PDB entry 3T51 | X-ray diffraction, 3.90 A resolution | chains B and C of the 3 polymer chains in the assembly

# Chain B (and C)
Molecule: Cation efflux system protein CusB
Organism: Escherichia coli
Notes: chain C of this document is another copy of the same molecule, construct and numbering; everything in this record applies to it too
Reference sequence: P77239 (CUSB_ECOLI); residue numbers follow UniProt; this construct covers 78-407
Chain sequence (336 residues; each row starts with the number of its first residue):
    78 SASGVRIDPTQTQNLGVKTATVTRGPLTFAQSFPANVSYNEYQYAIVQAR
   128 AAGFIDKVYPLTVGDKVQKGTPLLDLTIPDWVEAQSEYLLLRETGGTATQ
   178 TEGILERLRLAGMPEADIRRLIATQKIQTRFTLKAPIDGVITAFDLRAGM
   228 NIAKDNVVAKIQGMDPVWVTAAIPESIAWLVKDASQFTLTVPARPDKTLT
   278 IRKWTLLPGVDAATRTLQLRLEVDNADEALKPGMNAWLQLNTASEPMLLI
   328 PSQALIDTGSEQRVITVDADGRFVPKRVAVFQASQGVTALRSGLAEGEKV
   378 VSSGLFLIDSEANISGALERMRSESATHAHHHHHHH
Disordered / not traced: 78, 401-413
Construct notes: expression tag (408-413)

# Chain B / chain C interface
Residue-residue contacts - 66 pairs, chain B then chain C:
  Ser-80(B) / Thr-87(C)  hydrogen bond (backbone-side chain)
  Val-82(B) / Asn-91(C)
  Arg-83(B) / Gln-90(C)  hydrogen bond
  Arg-83(B) / Asn-91(C)  hydrogen bond
  Ile-84(B) / Gln-90(C)
  Ile-84(B) / Asn-91(C)  hydrogen bond (backbone-side chain)
  Pro-86(B) / Asn-91(C)
  Pro-86(B) / Leu-92(C)
  Pro-86(B) / Gly-93(C)
  Glu-118(B) / Thr-139(C)  hydrogen bond
  Tyr-119(B) / Pro-137(C)
  Tyr-119(B) / Leu-138(C)
  Tyr-119(B) / Thr-139(C)
  Tyr-119(B) / Asp-142(C)  hydrogen bond
  Tyr-121(B) / Arg-224(C)
  Ala-122(B) / Ala-225(C)
  Ile-123(B) / Ala-225(C)  hydrogen bond (backbone-backbone)
  Ile-123(B) / Gly-226(C)
  Ile-123(B) / Met-227(C)  hydrogen bond (backbone-backbone)
  Val-124(B) / Gly-226(C)
  Gln-125(B) / Gly-226(C)  hydrogen bond (backbone-backbone)
  Gln-125(B) / Met-227(C)
  Gln-125(B) / Asn-228(C)
  Ala-126(B) / Asn-228(C)
  Arg-127(B) / Phe-131(C)
  Arg-127(B) / Asn-228(C)
  Arg-186(B) / Thr-154(C)
  Arg-186(B) / Thr-206(C)  hydrogen bond
  Leu-187(B) / Pro-156(C)
  Leu-187(B) / Val-159(C)  hydrophobic
  Leu-187(B) / Thr-206(C)
  Lys-231(B) / Asn-228(C)
  Trp-245(B) / Thr-139(C)
  Glu-252(B) / Pro-269(C)
  Glu-252(B) / Ala-270(C)
  Glu-252(B) / Met-311(C)
  Glu-252(B) / Asn-312(C)  hydrogen bond (side chain-backbone)
  Ser-253(B) / Pro-269(C)
  Ser-253(B) / Ala-270(C)
  Ala-255(B) / Ala-270(C)
  Trp-256(B) / Ala-270(C)  hydrogen bond (backbone-backbone)
  Trp-256(B) / Arg-271(C)
  Trp-256(B) / Pro-272(C)
  Trp-256(B) / Asp-273(C)
  Lys-259(B) / Arg-271(C)
  Leu-284(B) / Gly-141(C)
  Leu-284(B) / Lys-308(C)
  Pro-285(B) / Gly-141(C)
  Pro-285(B) / Val-217(C)  hydrophobic
  Pro-285(B) / Met-241(C)  hydrophobic
  Pro-285(B) / Lys-308(C)
  Pro-285(B) / Pro-309(C)
  Val-287(B) / Lys-308(C)
  Val-287(B) / Pro-309(C)  hydrogen bond (backbone-backbone)
  Val-287(B) / Gly-310(C)
  Val-287(B) / Met-311(C)
  Arg-292(B) / Asn-113(C)  hydrogen bond
  Arg-292(B) / Gly-310(C)  hydrogen bond (side chain-backbone)
  Arg-292(B) / Asn-312(C)  hydrogen bond
  Arg-297(B) / Val-140(C)
  Arg-297(B) / Asp-142(C)  salt bridge
  Phe-358(B) / Pro-272(C)
  Phe-358(B) / Asp-273(C)
  Gln-359(B) / Pro-269(C)
  Arg-368(B) / Pro-272(C)  hydrogen bond (side chain-backbone)
  Glu-396(B) / Lys-95(C)  salt bridge
Other interface residues (no listed pair), chain B (37 interface residues in all): Gly-81, Ile-254, Gly-286, Ala-289, Ser-400
Other interface residues (no listed pair), chain C (38 interface residues in all): Asp-85, Lys-143, Val-268

# Summary
37 residues of chain B face 38 of chain C across their interface, with 17 hydrogen bonds and 2 salt bridges.
Among the polar pairs are Arg-297(B)/Asp-142(C), Glu-396(B)/Lys-95(C) and Ser-80(B)/Thr-87(C).
Chain B and chain C are both Cation efflux system protein CusB (Escherichia coli); the structure, Crystal
structures of the pre-extrusion and extrusion states of the CusBA adaptor-transporter complex, was determined
by X-ray diffraction, deposited together with 3T53, 3T56, 4DNT and 4DOP.
